Entry 7EXG (X-ray diffraction, 2.05 A resolution); this record covers chain B.

Chain B:
Name: Probable galactinol--sucrose galactosyltransferase 6
From: Arabidopsis thaliana
Notes: EC 2.4.1.82
Reference sequence: Q8RX87 (RFS6_ARATH); residues 1-749 here = UniProt positions 1-749
Sequence (749 residues; row label = number of the first residue in the row):
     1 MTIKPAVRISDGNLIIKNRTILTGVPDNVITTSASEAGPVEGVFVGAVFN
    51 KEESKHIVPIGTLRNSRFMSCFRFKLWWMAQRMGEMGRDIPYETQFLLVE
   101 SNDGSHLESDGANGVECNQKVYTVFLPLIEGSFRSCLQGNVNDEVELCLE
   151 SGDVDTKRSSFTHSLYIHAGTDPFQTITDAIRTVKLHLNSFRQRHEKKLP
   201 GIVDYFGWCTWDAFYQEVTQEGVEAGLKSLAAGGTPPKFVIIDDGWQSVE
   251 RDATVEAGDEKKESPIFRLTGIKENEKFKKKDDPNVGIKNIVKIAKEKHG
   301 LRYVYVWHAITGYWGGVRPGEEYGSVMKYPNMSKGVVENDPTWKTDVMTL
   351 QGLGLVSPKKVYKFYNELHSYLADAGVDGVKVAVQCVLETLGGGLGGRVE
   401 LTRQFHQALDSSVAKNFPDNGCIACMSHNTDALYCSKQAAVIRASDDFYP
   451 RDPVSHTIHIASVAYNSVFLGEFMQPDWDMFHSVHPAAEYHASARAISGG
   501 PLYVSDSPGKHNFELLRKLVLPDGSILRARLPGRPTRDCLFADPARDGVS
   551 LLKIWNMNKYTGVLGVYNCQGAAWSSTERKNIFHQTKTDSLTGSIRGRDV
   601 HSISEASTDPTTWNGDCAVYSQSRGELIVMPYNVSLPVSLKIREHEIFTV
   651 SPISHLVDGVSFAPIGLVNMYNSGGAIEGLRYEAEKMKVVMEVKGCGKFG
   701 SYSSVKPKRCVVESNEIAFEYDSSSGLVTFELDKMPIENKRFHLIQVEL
Not modelled in the structure: 1-4, 103-119, 253-264
Sequence notes: conflict Arg302 (Lys in Q8RX87); engineered mutation Ala383 (Asp in Q8RX87)
Ligand contacts: beta-D-galactopyranose (GAL): Trp78, Trp211, Asp243, Asp244, Trp307, Trp314, Lys381, Cys425, Met426, Arg443, Asp447, Met480
What the authors report for this chain:
  - binding site for beta-D-galactopyranose: Asp447
  - catalytic residues: Asp447 (by similarity / conservation)
  - mutagenesis - D447A: abolished catalytic activity on raffinose

Overview:
Ligands of chain B: beta-D-galactopyranose. From the paper: the catalytic residue Asp447; D447A abolishes
catalytic activity on raffinose.
Chain B is Probable galactinol--sucrose galactosyltransferase 6 (Arabidopsis thaliana); the structure, Crystal
structure of D383A mutant from Arabidopsis thaliana complexed with Galactose, was determined by X-ray
diffraction (same publication as 7EXF, 7EXH, 7EXJ, 7EXQ and 7EXR).
